PDB entry 3SP4 | X-ray diffraction, 1.80 A resolution | chain A

Chain A:
Protein: Aprataxin-like protein
From: Schizosaccharomyces pombe
Reference sequence: O74859 (APTX_SCHPO); residue numbers follow UniProt; this construct covers 33-232
Amino-acid sequence (204 residues; each row starts with the number of its first residue):
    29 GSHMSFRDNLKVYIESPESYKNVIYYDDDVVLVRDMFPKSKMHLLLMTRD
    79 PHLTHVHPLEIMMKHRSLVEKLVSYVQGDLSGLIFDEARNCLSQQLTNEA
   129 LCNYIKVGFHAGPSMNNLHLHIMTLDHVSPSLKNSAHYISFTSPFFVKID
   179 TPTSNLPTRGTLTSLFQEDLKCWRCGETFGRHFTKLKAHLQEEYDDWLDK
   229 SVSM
Not modelled in the structure: 29-30
Sequence notes: expression tag (29-32)
Ion coordination: Zn2+: Cys-200, Cys-203, His-217, Glu-221
Swiss-Prot annotation at these positions:
  - region (Interaction with DNA): Asp-63 to Lys-67, His-138 to His-149, Lys-161 to His-165, Arg-209 to Thr-212
  - active site: His-147 (Nucleophile)
  - binding site (Zn(2+)): Cys-200, Cys-203, His-217, Glu-221
  - site: Tyr-41 (Interaction with DNA)
What the authors report for this chain:
  - Zn2+ coordination: Cys-200, Cys-203, His-217, Glu-221
  - catalytic residues: His-138 (proposed by the authors, not directly observed)

Summary:
Cys-200, Cys-203, His-217 and Glu-221 form the Zn2+ site. UniProt lists active-site residue His-147 and 4
Zn2+-binding residues. The paper reports the catalytic residue His-138; Zn2+ coordination by Cys-200, Cys-203
and His-217 among others.
Chain A is Aprataxin-like protein (Schizosaccharomyces pombe); the structure, Crystal structure of aprataxin
ortholog Hnt3 from Schizosaccharomyces pombe, was determined by X-ray diffraction together with 3SPD and 3SPL
from the same study.
